Entry 5H9S (X-ray diffraction, 1.82 A resolution); this record covers chains A and B.

Chain A (and B):
Name: Galectin-7
Source organism: Homo sapiens
Notes: chain B of this document is another copy of the same molecule, construct and numbering; everything in this record applies to it too
Reference sequence: P47929 (LEG7_HUMAN); residues 0-135 here correspond to UniProt positions 1-136 (UniProt number = residue number + 1)
Chain sequence (155 residues; numbered -19 to 135; the number before each row is that of its first residue; numbers below 1 keep their minus sign (Gly-19 is residue -19)):
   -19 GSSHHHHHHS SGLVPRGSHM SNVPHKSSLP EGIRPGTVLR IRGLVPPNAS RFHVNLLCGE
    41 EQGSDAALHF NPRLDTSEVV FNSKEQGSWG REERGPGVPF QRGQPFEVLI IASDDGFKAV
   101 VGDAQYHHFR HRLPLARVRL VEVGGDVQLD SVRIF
Unresolved in the structure: -19 to 0 (chain B: -19 to 2)
Sequence notes: expression tag (-19 to -1)
Curated features (UniProtKB/Swiss-Prot):
  - binding site (a beta-D-galactoside): Trp69 to Gly75
From the paper describing this entry:
  - binding site for TAZTDG: Trp69

Interface between chain A and chain B:
Residue-residue contacts (34; chain A residue first):
  Pro15(A) - Pro15(B)  hydrophobic
  Pro15(A) - Ser93(B)
  Pro15(A) - Asp94(B)
  Gly16(A) - Gly16(B)
  Gly16(A) - Ile91(B)
  Gly16(A) - Ala92(B)
  Gly16(A) - Lys98(B)  hydrogen bond (backbone-side chain)
  Thr17(A) - Lys98(B)
  Val18(A) - Val18(B)  hydrophobic
  Val18(A) - Ile91(B)  hydrophobic
  Arg20(A) - Gly102(B)  hydrogen bond (side chain-backbone)
  Arg20(A) - Asp103(B)  salt bridge
  Arg22(A) - Glu87(B)  salt bridge
  Arg22(A) - Asp103(B)  salt bridge
  Ile91(A) - Gly16(B)
  Ile91(A) - Val18(B)  hydrophobic
  Ile91(A) - Phe135(B)  hydrophobic
  Ala92(A) - Gly16(B)
  Ser93(A) - Pro15(B)
  Ser93(A) - Gly16(B)
  Asp94(A) - Pro15(B)
  Asp95(A) - Arg14(B)  salt bridge
  Lys98(A) - Gly16(B)  hydrogen bond (side chain-backbone)
  Lys98(A) - Phe135(B)  hydrogen bond (side chain-backbone)
  Val100(A) - Phe135(B)  hydrophobic
  Asp103(A) - Arg20(B)  salt bridge
  Asp103(A) - Arg22(B)  salt bridge
  Asp103(A) - Arg133(B)  salt bridge
  Asp103(A) - Phe135(B)
  Arg133(A) - Asp103(B)  salt bridge
  Phe135(A) - Ile91(B)  hydrophobic
  Phe135(A) - Lys98(B)  hydrogen bond (backbone-side chain)
  Phe135(A) - Val100(B)  hydrophobic
  Phe135(A) - Asp103(B)
Interface residues without a listed pair, chain A (19 interface residues in all): Arg14, Glu87, Leu89
Interface residues without a listed pair, chain B (21 interface residues in all): Thr17, Leu89, Ala104, Gln105

Overview:
The interface between chain A and chain B involves 19 residues on one side and 21 on the other; the contacts
include 5 hydrogen bonds and 8 salt bridges. Polar contacts include Arg20(A)-Asp103(B), Arg22(A)-Glu87(B) and
Arg22(A)-Asp103(B). UniProt lists 7 beta-D-galactoside-binding residues on chain A. The paper reports a
binding site for TAZTDG at Trp69(A).
Both chains are Galectin-7 (Homo sapiens). Entry 5H9S (Crystal Structure of Human Galectin-7 in Complex with
TAZTDG) was determined by X-ray diffraction (same publication as 5H9P, 5H9Q, 5H9R and 4Y24).
